PDB entry 1V6V | X-ray diffraction, 2.10 A resolution | chains A and B

[Chain A]
Name: Endo-1,4-beta-D-xylanase
Organism: Streptomyces olivaceoviridis
Notes: EC 3.2.1.8
Reference sequence: Q7SI98 (Q7SI98_STROI); residue numbers follow UniProt; this construct covers 1-436
Sequence (436 residues; each row starts with the number of its first residue):
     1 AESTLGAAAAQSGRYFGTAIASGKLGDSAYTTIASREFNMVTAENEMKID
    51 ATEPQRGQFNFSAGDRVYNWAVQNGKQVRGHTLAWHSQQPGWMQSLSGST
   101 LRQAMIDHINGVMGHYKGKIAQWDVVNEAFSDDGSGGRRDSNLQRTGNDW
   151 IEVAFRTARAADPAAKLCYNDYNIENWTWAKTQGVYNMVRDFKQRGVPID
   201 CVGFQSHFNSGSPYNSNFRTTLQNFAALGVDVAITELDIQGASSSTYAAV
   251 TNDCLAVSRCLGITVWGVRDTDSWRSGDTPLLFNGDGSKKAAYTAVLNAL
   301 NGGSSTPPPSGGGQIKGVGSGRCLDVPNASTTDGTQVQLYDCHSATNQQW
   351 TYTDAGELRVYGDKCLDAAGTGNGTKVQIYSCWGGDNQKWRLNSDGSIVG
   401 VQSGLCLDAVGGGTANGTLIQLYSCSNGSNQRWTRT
Cystine bridges: Cys-168/Cys-201, Cys-254/Cys-260, Cys-323/Cys-342, Cys-365/Cys-382, Cys-406/Cys-425

[Chain B]
Name: Endo-1,4-beta-D-xylanase
Organism: Streptomyces olivaceoviridis
Notes: EC 3.2.1.8
Reference sequence: Q7SI98 (Q7SI98_STROI); residues 501-936 here correspond to UniProt positions 1-436 (UniProt number = residue number - 500)
Sequence (436 residues; row label = number of the first residue in the row):
   501 AESTLGAAAAQSGRYFGTAIASGKLGDSAYTTIASREFNMVTAENEMKID
   551 ATEPQRGQFNFSAGDRVYNWAVQNGKQVRGHTLAWHSQQPGWMQSLSGST
   601 LRQAMIDHINGVMGHYKGKIAQWDVVNEAFSDDGSGGRRDSNLQRTGNDW
   651 IEVAFRTARAADPAAKLCYNDYNIENWTWAKTQGVYNMVRDFKQRGVPID
   701 CVGFQSHFNSGSPYNSNFRTTLQNFAALGVDVAITELDIQGASSSTYAAV
   751 TNDCLAVSRCLGITVWGVRDTDSWRSGDTPLLFNGDGSKKAAYTAVLNAL
   801 NGGSSTPPPSGGGQIKGVGSGRCLDVPNASTTDGTQVQLYDCHSATNQQW
   851 TYTDAGELRVYGDKCLDAAGTGNGTKVQIYSCWGGDNQKWRLNSDGSIVG
   901 VQSGLCLDAVGGGTANGTLIQLYSCSNGSNQRWTRT
Cystine bridges: Cys-668/Cys-701, Cys-754/Cys-760, Cys-823/Cys-842, Cys-865/Cys-882, Cys-906/Cys-925
Ligand contacts: beta-D-xylopyranose (XYP): Asp-825, Val-826, Pro-827, Asn-828, Ala-829, Gln-838, Tyr-840, His-843, Asn-847, Gln-848

[Interface between chain A and chain B]
Residue-residue contacts - 35 pairs, chain A then chain B:
  Asn-209(A) / Tyr-880(B)
  Ser-210(A) / Asp-867(B)  hydrogen bond
  Ser-210(A) / Ala-869(B)
  Ser-210(A) / Gln-878(B)  hydrogen bond (backbone-side chain)
  Ser-210(A) / Tyr-880(B)
  Ser-210(A) / Asn-887(B)
  Gly-211(A) / Ala-869(B)
  Asn-215(A) / Thr-832(B)
  Gln-240(A) / Tyr-880(B)  hydrogen bond (backbone-side chain)
  Gln-240(A) / Trp-883(B)
  Gly-241(A) / Trp-883(B)
  Gly-277(A) / Trp-883(B)
  Asp-333(A) / Pro-713(B)
  Asp-333(A) / Thr-746(B)
  Gly-334(A) / Pro-713(B)
  Thr-353(A) / Asp-863(B)
  Asp-354(A) / Asp-863(B)  hydrogen bond (backbone-side chain)
  Glu-357(A) / Arg-859(B)  salt bridge
  Arg-359(A) / Glu-857(B)  salt bridge
  Arg-359(A) / Arg-859(B)
  Asp-363(A) / Thr-853(B)
  Asp-363(A) / Asp-854(B)  hydrogen bond (side chain-backbone)
  Asp-367(A) / Ser-710(B)  hydrogen bond
  Ala-368(A) / Ser-710(B)
  Ala-369(A) / Ser-710(B)
  Gln-378(A) / Ser-710(B)  hydrogen bond (side chain-backbone)
  Tyr-380(A) / Asn-709(B)
  Tyr-380(A) / Ser-710(B)
  Tyr-380(A) / Gln-740(B)  hydrogen bond (side chain-backbone)
  Ser-381(A) / Ser-743(B)
  Trp-383(A) / Gln-740(B)
  Trp-383(A) / Gly-741(B)
  Trp-383(A) / Gly-777(B)
  Trp-383(A) / Thr-779(B)
  Asn-387(A) / Ser-710(B)
Interface residues without a listed pair, chain A (31 interface residues in all): Phe-208, Pro-213, Ile-239, Ser-243, Thr-246, Asp-278, Thr-279, Ala-355, Cys-382
Interface residues without a listed pair, chain B (31 interface residues in all): Phe-708, Gly-711, Ile-739, Asp-778, Asp-833, Gly-834, Ala-855, Ala-868, Ser-881, Cys-882

[Summary]
The chain A/chain B interface involves 31 residues from each chain; the contacts include 8 hydrogen bonds and
2 salt bridges. Among the polar pairs are Glu-357(A)/Arg-859(B), Arg-359(A)/Glu-857(B) and
Ser-210(A)/Asp-867(B). Ligands of chain B: beta-D-xylopyranose.
Both chains are Endo-1,4-beta-D-xylanase (Streptomyces olivaceoviridis). Entry 1V6V (Crystal Structure Of
Xylanase From Streptomyces Olivaceoviridis E-86 Complexed With 3(2)-alpha-L-arabinofuranosyl-xylotriose) was
determined by X-ray diffraction, deposited together with 1V6W and 1V6X.
